Entry 3NEX (X-ray diffraction, 1.70 A resolution); this record covers chains A and B.

== Chain A (and B) ==
Molecule: Transthyretin
Source organism: Homo sapiens
Notes: chain B of this document is another copy of the same molecule, construct and numbering; everything in this record applies to it too
UniProtKB: P02766 (TTHY_HUMAN); residues 10-125 here correspond to UniProt positions 30-145 (UniProt number = residue number + 20)
Chain sequence (116 residues; row label = number of the first residue in the row):
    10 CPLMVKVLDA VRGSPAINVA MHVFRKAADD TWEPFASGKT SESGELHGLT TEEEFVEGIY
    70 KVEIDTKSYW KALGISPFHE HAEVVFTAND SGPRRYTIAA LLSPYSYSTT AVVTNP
Differences from the reference sequence: engineered mutation Met30 (Val50 in P02766)
Residues lining bound ligands: GC-24 (G24; [4-(3-benzyl-4-hydroxybenzyl)-3,5-dimethylphenoxy]acetic acid): Met13, Lys15, Leu17, Glu54, Thr106, Ala108, Ala109, Leu110, Ser117, Thr118, Thr119
Curated features (UniProtKB/Swiss-Prot):
  - binding site (L-thyroxine): Lys15, Glu54, Ser117
  - modified residue: Cys10 (Sulfocysteine), Glu42 (4-carboxyglutamate), Ser52 (Phosphoserine)
  - glycosylation: Asn98 (N-linked (GlcNAc...) asparagine)

== Chain A / chain B interface ==
Contacting residue pairs (42; chain A residue first):
  Ile68(A) - Glu89(B)
  Phe87(A) - Val93(B)  hydrophobic
  Phe87(A) - Phe95(B)  hydrophobic
  Phe87(A) - Tyr105(B)  hydrophobic
  Phe87(A) - Ile107(B)  hydrophobic
  Phe87(A) - Ala120(B)  hydrophobic
  His88(A) - Val93(B)
  His88(A) - Val94(B)
  His88(A) - Thr118(B)  hydrogen bond
  Glu89(A) - Ile68(B)
  Glu89(A) - Val94(B)  hydrogen bond (backbone-backbone)
  Glu89(A) - Thr96(B)  hydrogen bond
  His90(A) - Val94(B)
  Glu92(A) - Glu92(B)
  Glu92(A) - Tyr116(B)  hydrogen bond (backbone-side chain)
  Val93(A) - His88(B)
  Val94(A) - His88(B)
  Val94(A) - Glu89(B)  hydrogen bond (backbone-backbone)
  Val94(A) - His90(B)
  Phe95(A) - Phe87(B)  hydrophobic
  Thr96(A) - Glu89(B)  hydrogen bond
  Tyr105(A) - Phe87(B)  hydrophobic
  Ile107(A) - Phe87(B)  hydrophobic
  Tyr114(A) - Thr119(B)  hydrogen bond (backbone-side chain)
  Tyr114(A) - Ala120(B)  hydrogen bond (backbone-backbone)
  Tyr114(A) - Val122(B)  hydrophobic
  Ser115(A) - Thr118(B)  hydrogen bond (side chain-backbone)
  Ser115(A) - Thr119(B)  hydrogen bond
  Tyr116(A) - Glu92(B)  hydrogen bond (side chain-backbone)
  Tyr116(A) - Tyr116(B)  hydrogen bond
  Tyr116(A) - Ser117(B)
  Tyr116(A) - Thr118(B)  hydrogen bond (backbone-backbone)
  Ser117(A) - Tyr116(B)
  Ser117(A) - Ser117(B)  hydrogen bond
  Thr118(A) - His88(B)
  Thr118(A) - Ser115(B)  hydrogen bond (backbone-side chain)
  Thr118(A) - Tyr116(B)  hydrogen bond (backbone-backbone)
  Thr119(A) - Tyr114(B)  hydrogen bond (side chain-backbone)
  Thr119(A) - Ser115(B)  hydrogen bond
  Ala120(A) - Phe87(B)  hydrophobic
  Ala120(A) - Tyr114(B)  hydrogen bond (backbone-backbone)
  Val122(A) - Tyr114(B)  hydrophobic
Other interface residues (no listed pair), chain A (21 interface residues in all): Lys76
Other interface residues (no listed pair), chain B (21 interface residues in all): Lys76

== In short ==
The chain A/chain B interface involves 21 residues from each chain, with 19 hydrogen bonds. Polar pairs
include His88(A)-Thr118(B), Glu89(A)-Thr96(B) and Glu92(A)-Tyr116(B). Chain A binds GC-24. From UniProt: 3
L-thyroxine-binding residues on chain A.
Both chains are Transthyretin (Homo sapiens). Entry 3NEX (V30M mutant human transthyretin (TTR) complexed with
GC-24 (V30M:GC-24)) was determined by X-ray diffraction (same publication as 3NEE, 3NEO and 3NES).
